PDB entry 7BB7 | electron microscopy, 4.40 A resolution (low resolution: residue-level contacts below are approximate; hydrogen-bond / salt-bridge calls are withheld) | chains C and G of the 6 polymer chains in the assembly

== Chain C ==
Protein: Guanine nucleotide-binding protein G(I)/G(S)/G(T) subunit beta-1
Source organism: Homo sapiens
UniProtKB: P62873 (GBB1_HUMAN); numbering as in UniProt (aligned over 2-340)
Chain sequence (371 residues; numbered -30 to 340; the number before each row is that of its first residue; numbers below 1 keep their minus sign (Met-30 is residue -30)):
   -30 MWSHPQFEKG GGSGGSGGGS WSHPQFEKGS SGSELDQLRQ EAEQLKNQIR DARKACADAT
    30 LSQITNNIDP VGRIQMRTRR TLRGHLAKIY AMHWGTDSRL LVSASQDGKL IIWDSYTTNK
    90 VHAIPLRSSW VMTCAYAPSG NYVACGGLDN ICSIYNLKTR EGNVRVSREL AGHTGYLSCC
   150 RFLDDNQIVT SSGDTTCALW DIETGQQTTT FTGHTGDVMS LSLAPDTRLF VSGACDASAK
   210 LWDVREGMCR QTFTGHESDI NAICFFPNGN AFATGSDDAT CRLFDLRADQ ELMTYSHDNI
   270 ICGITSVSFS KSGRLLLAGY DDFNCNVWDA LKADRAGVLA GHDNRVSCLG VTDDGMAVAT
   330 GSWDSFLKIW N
Unresolved in the structure: -30 to 1
Construct notes: initiating methionine (-30); expression tag (-29 to 1)
Curated features (UniProtKB/Swiss-Prot):
  - modified residue: Ser2 (N-acetylserine), His266 (Phosphohistidine)
  - natural variant: Leu30 (L30F: In MRD42; uncertain significance), Arg52 (R52G: In MRD42), Gly64 (G64V: In MRD42), Asp76 (D76E: In MRD42; D76G: In MRD42), Gly77 (G77S: In MRD42), Lys78 (K78R: In MRD42), Ile80 (I80N: In MRD42; I80T: In MRD42), His91 (H91R: In MRD42; uncertain significance), Ala92 (A92T: In MRD42), Pro94 (P94S: In MRD42), Leu95 (L95P: In MRD42), Arg96 (R96L: In MRD42), 5 further natural variant entries in UniProt

== Chain G ==
Protein: Nanobody 35
Source organism: Lama glama
Notes: antibody fragment or engineered binder
Chain sequence (138 residues; numbered 23 to 160; the number before each row is that of its first residue):
    23 QVQLQESGGG LVQPGGSLRL SCAASGFTFS NYKMNWVRQA PGKGLEWVSD ISQSGASISY
    83 TGSVKGRFTI SRDNAKNTLY LQMNSLKPED TAVYYCARCP APFTRDCFDV TSTTYAYRGQ
   143 GTQVTVSSHH HHHHEPEA
Unresolved in the structure: 151-160
Disulfides: Cys44-Cys118, Cys121-Cys129

== Interface between chain C and chain G ==
Pairs across the interface (13; chain C residue first):
  Cys204(C) - Tyr139(G)
  Asp205(C) - Tyr139(G)
  Gly224(C) - Gln23(G)
  Glu226(C) - Val24(G)
  Glu226(C) - Ser47(G)
  Glu226(C) - Gly48(G)
  Glu226(C) - Phe49(G)
  Glu226(C) - Tyr54(G)
  Glu226(C) - Tyr139(G)
  Ser227(C) - Tyr139(G)
  Asp228(C) - Tyr139(G)
  Asp247(C) - Pro124(G)
  Ile270(C) - Phe125(G)
Also at the interface, not in a pair above, chain C (10 interface residues in all): Thr223, Asp246
Also at the interface, not in a pair above, chain G (12 interface residues in all): Arg120, Ala123, Ala138

== In short ==
The interface between chain C and chain G involves 10 residues on one side and 12 on the other.
Chain C is Guanine nucleotide-binding protein G(I)/G(S)/G(T) subunit beta-1 (Homo sapiens) and chain G is
Nanobody 35 (Lama glama); the structure, AVP-V2R-Galphas-beta1-gamma2-Nb35(T state), was determined by
electron microscopy, deposited together with 7BB6.
